Entry 7MN4 (X-ray diffraction, 1.80 A resolution); this record covers chains B and C of the 6 polymer chains in the assembly.

[Chain B (and C)]
Name: BMC domain-containing protein
Organism: Escherichia coli
Notes: chain C of this document is another copy of the same molecule, construct and numbering; everything in this record applies to it too
UniProt: Q8G9V6 (Q8G9V6_ECOLX); residue numbers follow UniProt; this construct covers 1-94
Sequence (101 residues; numbered -6 to 94; the number before each row is that of its first residue; numbers below 1 keep their minus sign (Met-6 is residue -6)):
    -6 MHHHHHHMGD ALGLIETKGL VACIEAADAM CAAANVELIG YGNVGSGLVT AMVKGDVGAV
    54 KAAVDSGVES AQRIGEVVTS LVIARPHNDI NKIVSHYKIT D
Unresolved in the structure: -6 to 2, 93-94
Differences from the reference sequence: initiating methionine (-6); expression tag (-5 to 0); engineered mutation Ala25 (Lys in Q8G9V6), Gly35 (Glu in Q8G9V6)

[Interface between chain B and chain C]
Contacting residue pairs (42; chain B residue first):
  Gly12(B) - Glu9(C)
  Gly12(B) - Leu41(C)
  Leu13(B) - Glu9(C)  hydrogen bond (backbone-side chain)
  Leu13(B) - Val37(C)  hydrophobic
  Leu13(B) - Thr43(C)
  Leu13(B) - Met45(C)  hydrophobic
  Leu13(B) - Tyr90(C)  hydrophobic
  Val14(B) - Leu7(C)  hydrophobic
  Val14(B) - Glu9(C)  hydrogen bond (backbone-side chain)
  Val14(B) - Thr43(C)
  Val14(B) - Thr72(C)
  Val14(B) - Leu74(C)  hydrophobic
  Ile17(B) - Ile76(C)  hydrophobic
  Ile17(B) - Ile83(C)  hydrophobic
  Ile17(B) - Ile86(C)  hydrophobic
  Glu18(B) - Leu74(C)
  Glu18(B) - Ile76(C)
  Ala20(B) - Ile83(C)  hydrophobic
  Asp21(B) - Ile76(C)
  Asp21(B) - Pro79(C)
  Asp21(B) - His80(C)  hydrogen bond (side chain-backbone)
  Asp21(B) - Ile83(C)
  Cys24(B) - His80(C)
  Cys24(B) - Asp82(C)
  Ala25(B) - His80(C)
  Glu30(B) - Asp82(C)
  Glu30(B) - Lys85(C)  salt bridge
  Leu31(B) - Asp82(C)  hydrogen bond (backbone-side chain)
  Leu31(B) - Lys85(C)  hydrogen bond (backbone-side chain)
  Leu31(B) - Ile86(C)  hydrophobic
  Tyr34(B) - His89(C)
  Tyr34(B) - Tyr90(C)  hydrogen bond
  Asn36(B) - Val37(C)  hydrogen bond (side chain-backbone)
  Gly38(B) - Val37(C)
  Ser39(B) - Ser39(C)
  Gly40(B) - Val37(C)  hydrogen bond (backbone-backbone)
  Gly40(B) - Gly38(C)
  Gly40(B) - Ser39(C)
  Val42(B) - Val37(C)  hydrophobic
  Ile67(B) - Thr72(C)
  Ile92(B) - Lys85(C)
  Ile92(B) - Ile86(C)
Also at the interface, not in a pair above, chain B (20 interface residues in all): Val29
Also at the interface, not in a pair above, chain C (23 interface residues in all): Gly35, Asn36, Ser73, Arg78

[Overview]
The interface between chain B and chain C involves 20 residues on one side and 23 on the other; the contacts
include 8 hydrogen bonds and 1 salt bridge. Polar contacts include Glu30(B)-Lys85(C), Leu13(B)-Glu9(C) and
Val14(B)-Glu9(C).
Chain B and chain C are both BMC domain-containing protein (Escherichia coli); the structure, CmcB E35G mutant
from Type II Cut MCP, was determined by X-ray diffraction (same publication as 7MGP, 7MMX, 7MPV, 7MPW and
7MPX).
